Entry 6X66 (electron microscopy, 4.20 A resolution (low resolution: residue-level contacts below are approximate; hydrogen-bond / salt-bridge calls are withheld)); this record covers chains DK and DX of the 117 polymer chains in the assembly.

Chain DK:
Molecule: Inner membrane lipoprotein YiaD
Organism: Legionella pneumophila
UniProtKB: O53086 (O53086_LEGPN); residue numbers follow UniProt; this construct covers 1-189
Chain sequence (189 residues; each row starts with the number of its first residue):
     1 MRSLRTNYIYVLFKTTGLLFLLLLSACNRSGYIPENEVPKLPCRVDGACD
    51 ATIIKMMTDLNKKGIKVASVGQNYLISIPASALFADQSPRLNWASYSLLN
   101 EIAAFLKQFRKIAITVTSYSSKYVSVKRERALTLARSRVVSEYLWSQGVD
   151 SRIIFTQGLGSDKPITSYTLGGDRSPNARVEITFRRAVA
Unresolved in the structure: 1-40, 189

Chain DX:
Molecule: Type IV secretion system unknown protein fragment
Organism: Legionella pneumophila
Chain sequence (330 residues; numbered 7 to 336; the number before each row is that of its first residue; X marks 330 residues of unknown identity (built as UNK)):
     7 XXXXXXXXXXXXXXXXXXXXXXXXXXXXXXXXXXXXXXXXXXXXXXXXXX
    57 XXXXXXXXXXXXXXXXXXXXXXXXXXXXXXXXXXXXXXXXXXXXXXXXXX
   107 XXXXXXXXXXXXXXXXXXXXXXXXXXXXXXXXXXXXXXXXXXXXXXXXXX
   157 XXXXXXXXXXXXXXXXXXXXXXXXXXXXXXXXXXXXXXXXXXXXXXXXXX
   207 XXXXXXXXXXXXXXXXXXXXXXXXXXXXXXXXXXXXXXXXXXXXXXXXXX
   257 XXXXXXXXXXXXXXXXXXXXXXXXXXXXXXXXXXXXXXXXXXXXXXXXXX
   307 XXXXXXXXXXXXXXXXXXXXXXXXXXXXXX
Unresolved in the structure: 235-336

Chain DK / chain DX interface:
Interface residues of chain DK (facing chain DX), 9 residues: Asp86, Gln87, Ser88, Pro89, Arg90, Lys127, Arg138, Val139, Glu142

In short:
Chain DK and chain DX make no direct contact in this assembly.
Chain DK is Inner membrane lipoprotein YiaD and chain DX is Type IV secretion system unknown protein fragment,
both from Legionella pneumophila; the structure, Legionella pneumophila dDot T4SS OMC, was determined by
electron microscopy, deposited together with 6X64, 6X65 and 6X62.
